PDB entry 5TLA | X-ray diffraction, 3.24 A resolution | chain A

== Chain A ==
Molecule: Ubiquitin-like protein ISG15
Source organism: Mus musculus
Reference sequence: Q64339 (ISG15_MOUSE); residue numbers follow UniProt; this construct covers 1-150
Sequence (151 residues; numbered 0 to 150; the number before each row is that of its first residue; numbering starts at 0):
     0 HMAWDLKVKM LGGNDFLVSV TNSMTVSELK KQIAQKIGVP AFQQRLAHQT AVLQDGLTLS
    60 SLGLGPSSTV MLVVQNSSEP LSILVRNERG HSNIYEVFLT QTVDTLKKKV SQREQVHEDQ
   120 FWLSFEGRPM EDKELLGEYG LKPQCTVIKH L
Sequence notes: expression tag (0); engineered mutation Ser76 (Cys in Q64339)
UniProt features mapped onto this chain:
  - motif: Leu150 (LRLRGG)
  - modified residue: Cys144 (S-nitrosocysteine)
What the authors report for this chain:
  - contacts within the chain: Pro39-Phe41 (hydrophobic contact), Phe41-Leu134 (hydrophobic contact)

== Overview ==
From the paper: contacts within the chain involving Pro39, Phe41 and Leu134.
Chain A is Ubiquitin-like protein ISG15 (Mus musculus); the structure, Crystal structure of mouse ISG15, was
determined by X-ray diffraction (same publication as 5TL6 and 5TL7).
